PDB entry 3UBE | X-ray diffraction, 2.15 A resolution | chains B and D of the 6 polymer chains in the assembly

# Chain B (and D)
Name: Hemagglutinin HA2
Source organism: Influenza a virus
Notes: fragment: Ectodomain HA2, residues 345-520; chain D of this document is another copy of the same molecule, construct and numbering; everything in this record applies to it too
UniProtKB: C3W5S1 (C3W5S1_I09A0); residues 1-174 here correspond to UniProt positions 345-518 (UniProt number = residue number + 344)
Sequence (177 residues; numbered 1 to 177; the number before each row is that of its first residue):
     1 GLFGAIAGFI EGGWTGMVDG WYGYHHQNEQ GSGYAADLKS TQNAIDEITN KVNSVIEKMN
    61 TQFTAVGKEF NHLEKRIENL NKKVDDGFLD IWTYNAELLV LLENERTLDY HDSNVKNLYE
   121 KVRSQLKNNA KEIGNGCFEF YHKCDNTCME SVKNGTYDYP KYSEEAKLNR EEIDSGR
Unresolved in the structure: 175-177 (chain D: 172-177)
Cystine bridges: Cys-144/Cys-148
Construct notes: expression tag (175-177)

# Chain B / chain D interface
Residue-residue contacts - 48 pairs, chain B then chain D:
  Phe-3(B) with Leu-2(D), hydrophobic; Phe-3(D), hydrophobic
  Ser-54(B) with Leu-98(D); Leu-101(D)
  Val-55(B) with Tyr-94(D), hydrogen bond (backbone-side chain)
  Lys-58(B) with Tyr-94(D); Glu-97(D), salt bridge; Leu-98(D); Leu-101(D)
  Met-59(B) with Tyr-94(D)
  Asn-60(B) with Asp-90(D)
  Thr-61(B) with Asp-90(D)
  Gln-62(B) with Asp-86(D), hydrogen bond; Leu-89(D); Asp-90(D), hydrogen bond (backbone-side chain)
  Phe-63(B) with Lys-82(D)
  Val-66(B) with Lys-83(D), hydrogen bond (backbone-side chain)
  Lys-68(B) with Arg-76(D); Asn-79(D); Leu-80(D)
  Glu-69(B) with Arg-76(D), hydrogen bond (backbone-side chain)
  Phe-70(B) with Arg-76(D)
  Glu-74(B) with Arg-76(D), salt bridge
  Asn-81(B) with Leu-80(D); Lys-83(D), hydrogen bond
  Val-84(B) with Val-84(D), hydrophobic
  Asp-85(B) with Lys-83(D), salt bridge
  Phe-88(B) with Lys-83(D); Gly-87(D); Ile-91(D), hydrophobic
  Trp-92(B) with Asp-90(D); Ile-91(D), hydrophobic; Tyr-94(D), hydrophobic
  Asn-95(B) with Asn-95(D), hydrogen bond
  Leu-99(B) with Tyr-94(D); Leu-98(D), hydrophobic
  Glu-103(B) with Leu-102(D)
  Arg-106(B) with Leu-2(D); Arg-106(D); Asp-109(D), salt bridge
  Ser-113(B) with Leu-2(D), hydrogen bond (side chain-backbone)
  Asn-117(B) with Gly-1(D), hydrogen bond (side chain-backbone); Leu-2(D); Gly-4(D)
  Glu-120(B) with Lys-116(D), salt bridge
  Arg-123(B) with Arg-123(D)
  Lys-127(B) with Glu-132(D)
  Lys-167(B) with Glu-171(D), hydrogen bond (side chain-backbone)
Also at the interface, not in a pair above, chain B (34 interface residues in all): Thr-64, Ile-77, Leu-80, Ile-91, Tyr-110
Also at the interface, not in a pair above, chain D (32 interface residues in all): Ile-77, Phe-88, Glu-105, Glu-120, Arg-170

# In short
34 residues of chain B and 32 residues of chain D are in contact; the contacts include 10 hydrogen bonds and 5
salt bridges. Polar contacts include Lys-58(B)/Glu-97(D), Glu-74(B)/Arg-76(D) and Asp-85(B)/Lys-83(D).
Chain B and chain D are both Hemagglutinin HA2 (Influenza a virus); the structure, Influenza hemagglutinin
from the 2009 pandemic in complex with ligand LSTc, was determined by X-ray diffraction, deposited together
with 3UBJ, 3UBN and 3UBQ.
